6M7L - chains B and A; structure by X-ray diffraction, 2.65 A resolution.

[Chain B]
Molecule: Putative non-ribosomal peptide synthetase
Organism: Actinomadura parvosata subsp. kistnae
Reference sequence: A0A2P9IBG7 (A0A2P9IBG7_9ACTN); residues 1024-1493 here correspond to UniProt positions 456-925 (UniProt number = residue number - 568)
Sequence (486 residues; each row starts with the number of its first residue):
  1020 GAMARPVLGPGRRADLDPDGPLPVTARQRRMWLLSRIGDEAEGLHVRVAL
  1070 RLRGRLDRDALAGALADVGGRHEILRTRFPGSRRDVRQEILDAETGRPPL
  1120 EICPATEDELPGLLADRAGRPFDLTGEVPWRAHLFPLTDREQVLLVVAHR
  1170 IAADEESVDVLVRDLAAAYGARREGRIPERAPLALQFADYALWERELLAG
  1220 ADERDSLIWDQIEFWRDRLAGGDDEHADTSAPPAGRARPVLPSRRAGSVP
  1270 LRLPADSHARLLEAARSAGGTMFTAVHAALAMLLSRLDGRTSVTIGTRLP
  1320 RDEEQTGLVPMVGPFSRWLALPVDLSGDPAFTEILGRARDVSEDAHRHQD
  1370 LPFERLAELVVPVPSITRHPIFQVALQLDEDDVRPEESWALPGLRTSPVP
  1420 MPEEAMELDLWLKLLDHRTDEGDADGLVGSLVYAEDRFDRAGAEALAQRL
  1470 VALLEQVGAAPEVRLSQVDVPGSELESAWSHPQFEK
Unresolved in the structure: 1020-1039, 1239-1256, 1491-1505
Differences from the reference sequence: expression tag (1020-1023, 1494-1505)
Reported in the primary citation:
  - conformationally variable residues (loop rearrangement): His1436 to Gly1441

[Chain A]
Molecule: Putative cytochrome P450 hydroxylase
Organism: Actinomadura parvosata subsp. kistnae
Reference sequence: A0A2P9IBF7 (A0A2P9IBF7_9ACTN); residues 1-384 here = UniProt positions 1-384
Sequence (404 residues; numbered -19 to 384; the number before each row is that of its first residue; numbers below 1 keep their minus sign (Met-19 is residue -19)):
   -19 MGSSHHHHHHSSGLVPRGSHMVAPEHRVLHLRDRLDLAAELKLLCERGPL
    31 VRIPLEDGSAVHWFALGYDVVREVLGSEKFDKRVIGTHFNHQEMALPGNL
    81 LQLDPPEHTRLRRMVAPAYSVRRMQALEPRVQAIVDDHLDTMASTGPPVE
   131 FLREVAGPMAARVACEFLGIPLDDRGELIRLTAHRGGKRRRVLNGHAYLA
   181 YMRELAARLRRDPGDGMLGMVARDHGADISDEELAGLCAVVMNSSVEQTE
   231 SCLAAGTLLLLEHPEQFALLRERPELGEQAVEEIVRYLSVFEGLDPRTAT
   281 EDVEIGGQVIKKGEAVFCSLLAANRADPALDGFDITRKESRHVAFGHGIH
   331 HCLGAPLARMELRIAFTTLVSRFPSLRTAVPAEEIRFRPPSSNVFTLLEL
   381 PLTW
Unresolved in the structure: -19 to 5, 36-38, 63-76, 308-310
Differences from the reference sequence: initiating methionine (-19); expression tag (-18 to 0)
Small-molecule neighbours: heme (HEM): Lys62, Leu80, Leu81, His88, Arg92, Tyr99, Val221, Ser225, Gln228, Thr229, Cys232, Val270, Phe271, Leu274, Asp275, Arg277, Leu300, Ala324, Phe325, Gly326, Ile329, His330, His331, Cys332, Leu333, Gly334, Leu337, Ala338
Reported in the primary citation:
  - heme coordination: Cys332

[Interface between chain B and chain A]
Pairs across the interface (34; chain B residue first):
  Arg1072(B) with Thr125(A)
  Arg1159(B) with Ser124(A), hydrogen bond (side chain-backbone); Thr125(A), hydrogen bond (side chain-backbone)
  Arg1182(B) with Glu157(A), salt bridge; Arg160(A)
  Ala1186(B) with Asp153(A)
  Ala1190(B) with Asp153(A)
  Arg1192(B) with Asp117(A), salt bridge; Thr121(A)
  Glu1193(B) with Arg142(A), salt bridge
  Arg1195(B) with Arg142(A); Leu152(A); Asp153(A), salt bridge
  Pro1197(B) with Asp153(A)
  Glu1198(B) with Pro151(A); Leu152(A), hydrogen bond (side chain-backbone); Asp153(A), hydrogen bond (backbone-side chain); Asp154(A)
  Arg1199(B) with Asp153(A), hydrogen bond (side chain-backbone); Asp154(A), salt bridge
  Ala1200(B) with Asp154(A), hydrogen bond (backbone-side chain); Tyr181(A), hydrophobic; Arg188(A)
  Glu1322(B) with Leu173(A)
  Thr1325(B) with Ala177(A)
  Asp1401(B) with Gly166(A); Gly167(A); Arg170(A), salt bridge
  Val1402(B) with Arg170(A)
  Gly1412(B) with Thr121(A)
  Arg1414(B) with Thr125(A); Pro128(A), hydrogen bond (side chain-backbone); Val129(A); Glu134(A), salt bridge
Other interface residues (no listed pair), chain B (23 interface residues in all): Gly1073, Ile1196, Val1328, Glu1399, Leu1413
Other interface residues (no listed pair), chain A (25 interface residues in all): Gly126, Ile150, Arg165, Arg169

[Overview]
Chain B and chain A form an interface of 23 and 25 residues respectively, with 7 hydrogen bonds and 7 salt
bridges. Polar pairs include Arg1182(B)-Glu157(A), Arg1192(B)-Asp117(A) and Glu1193(B)-Arg142(A). Ligands of
chain A: heme. The paper reports heme coordination by Cys332(A); conformational variability at His1436(B).
Chain B is Putative non-ribosomal peptide synthetase and chain A is Putative cytochrome P450 hydroxylase, both
from Actinomadura parvosata subsp. kistnae; the structure, Complex of OxyA with the X-domain from GPA
biosynthesis, was determined by X-ray diffraction.
